9ERJ - chains A and G of the 6 polymer chains in the assembly; structure by electron microscopy, 2.90 A resolution.

# Chain A
Protein: Na(+)-translocating ferredoxin:NAD(+) oxidoreductase complex subunit A
Organism: Acetobacterium woodii DSM 1030
Notes: EC 7.2.1.2
Reference sequence: H6LC28 (RNFA_ACEWD); residues 1-191 here = UniProt positions 1-191
Chain sequence (191 residues; numbered 1 to 191; the number before each row is that of its first residue):
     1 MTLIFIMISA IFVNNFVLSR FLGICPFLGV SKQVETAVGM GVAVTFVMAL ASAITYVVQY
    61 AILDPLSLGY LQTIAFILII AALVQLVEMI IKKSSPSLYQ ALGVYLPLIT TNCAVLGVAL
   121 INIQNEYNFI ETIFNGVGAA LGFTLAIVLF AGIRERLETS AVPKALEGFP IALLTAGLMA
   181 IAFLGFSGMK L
Bound ions: 2Fe-2S cluster Fe: Cys25, Cys113 (shared with 2 residues of chain E); Na+ near Tyr105 (its only coordinating residue here)
Residues lining bound ligands: 2Fe-2S cluster (FES): Leu22, Ile24, Cys25, Pro26, Cys113
Reported in the primary citation:
  - mutagenesis - Y105A: decreased catalytic activity
  - mutagenesis - Y105A: decreased growth
  - mutagenesis - T110G: abolished growth
  - mutagenesis - T111G: unchanged growth
  - mutagenesis - Y105A, T111G: abolished growth in response to under 2 mM NaCl

# Chain G
Protein: Na(+)-translocating ferredoxin:NAD(+) oxidoreductase complex subunit G
Organism: Acetobacterium woodii DSM 1030
Notes: EC 7.2.1.2
Reference sequence: H6LC30 (RNFG_ACEWD); numbering as in UniProt (aligned over 1-207)
Chain sequence (207 residues; row label = number of the first residue in the row):
     1 METKEKVQID WKVVFKLGLI LFVISAVAAC ALALTNYVTA GTIEEMNVQT NTVARQEVLP
    61 KAADFEAVPA KDVEKIASEI GMEKPEELLE VYIGKSNGEV VGYTVKTGPT SGYAGEVQVL
   121 TGISADGVIT GITIIKSNET PGLGAKASGV WNDQFTGKSA KEELVVVKGT TKEGSNEIQA
   181 ITGSTITSKA VTSGVNMSIQ VYQNLSK
UniProt features mapped onto this chain:
  - modified residue: Thr185 (FMN phosphoryl threonine)
Glycans and other covalent adducts: flavin mononucleotide (FMN) linked to Thr185
Residues lining bound ligands: FMN (flavin mononucleotide): Tyr113, Glu139, Thr140, Leu143, Gly144, Lys168, Gly183, Ser184, Ile186, Thr187
Reported in the primary citation:
  - mutagenesis - Y113A, T185A: abolished growth
  - mutagenesis - Y113A, T185A: abolished catalytic activity

# Interface between chain A and chain G
Contacting residue pairs - 4 pairs, chain A then chain G:
  Tyr70(A) - Ala33(G)
  Tyr70(A) - Asn36(G)
  Leu71(A) - Leu32(G)  hydrophobic
  Ser187(A) - Tyr113(G)  hydrogen bond
Also at the interface, not in a pair above, chain A (4 interface residues in all): Ile74
Also at the interface, not in a pair above, chain G (5 interface residues in all): Ala28

# Summary
4 residues of chain A face 5 of chain G across their interface, with 1 hydrogen bond. The hydrogen-bonded pair
is Ser187(A)-Tyr113(G). Chain A binds 2Fe-2S cluster. The paper reports that Y105A and T111G of chain A
abolish growth in response to under 2 mM NaCl; Y113A and T185A of chain G abolish growth.
Chain A is Na(+)-translocating ferredoxin:NAD(+) oxidoreductase complex subunit A and chain G is
Na(+)-translocating ferredoxin:NAD(+) oxidoreductase complex subunit G, both from Acetobacterium woodii DSM
1030; the structure, Cryo-EM structure of sodium pumping Rnf complex from Acetobacterium woodii reduced with
low potential Ferredoxin, was determined by electron microscopy (same publication as 9ERI, 9ERK and 9ERL).
